Entry 7OHY (electron microscopy, 3.90 A resolution); this record covers chains 1 and O of the 26 polymer chains in the assembly.

Chain 1:
Molecule: 25S rRNA
Organism: Saccharomyces cerevisiae S288C
Sequence (3396 nucleotides; row label = number of the first residue in the row; note: 87 numbers in that range are skipped by the numbering (no residue carries them; nothing is unmodelled there); a row labelled like 990A-990Z holds insertion residues (990A, then the next letters in order)):
     1 GUUUGACCUC AAAUCAGGUA GGAGUACCCG CUGAACUUAA GCAUAUCAAU AAGCGGAGGA
    61 AAAGAAACCA ACCGGGAUUG CCUUAGUAAC GGCGAGUGAA GCGGCAAAAG CUCAAAUUUG
   121 AAAUCUGGUA CCUUCGGUGC CCGAGUUGUA AUUUGGAGAG GGCAACUUUG GGGCCGUUCC
   181 UUGUCUAUGU UCCUUGGAAC AGGACGUCAU AGAGGGUGAG AAUCCCGUGU GGCGAGGAGU
   241 GCGGUUCUUU GUAAAGUGCC UUCGAAGAGU CGAGUUGUUU GGGAAUGCAG CUCUAAGUGG
   301 GUGGUAAAUU CCAUCUAAAG CUAAAUAUUG GCGAGAGACC GAUAGCGAAC AAGUACAGUG
   361 AUGGAAAGAU GAAAAGAACU UUGAAAAGAG AGUGAAAAAG UACGUGAAAU UGUUGAAAGG
   421 GAAGGGCAUU UGAUCAGACA UGGUGUUUUG UGCCCUCUGC UCCUUGUGGG UAGGGGAAUC
   481 UCGCAUUUCA CUGGGCCAGC AUCAGUUUUG GUGGCAGGAU AAAUCCAUAG GAAUGUAGCU
   541 UGCCUCGGUA AGUAUUAUAG CCUGUGGGAA UACUGCCAGC UGGGACUGAG GACUGCGACG
   601 UAAGUCAAGG AUGCUGGCAU AAUGGUUAUA UGCCGCCCGU CUUGAAACAC GGACCAAGGA
   661 GUCUAACGUC UAUGCGAGUG UUUGGGUGUA AAACCCAUAC GCGUAAUGAA AGUGAACGUA
   721 GGUUGGGGCC UCGCAAGAGG UGCACAAUCG ACCGAUCCUG AUGUCUUCGG AUGGAUUUGA
   781 GUAAGAGCAU AGCUGUUGGG ACCCGAAAGA UGGUGAACUA UGCCUGAAUA GGGUGAAGCC
   841 AGAGGAAACU CUGGUGGAGG CUCGUAGCGG UUCUGACGUG CAAAUCGAUC GUCGAAUUUG
   901 GGUAUAGGGG CGAAAGACUA AUCGAACCAU CUAGUAGCUG GUUCCUGCCG AAGUUUCCCU
   961 CAGGAUAGCA GAAGCUCGUA UCAGUUUUAU
990A-990Z GAGGUAAAGCGAAUGAUUAGAGGUUC
991A-991Z CGGGGUCGAAAUGACCUUGACCUAUU
992A-992Z CUCAAACUUUAAAUAUGUAAGAAGUC
993A-993I CUUGUUACU
  1060 UAA
  1081 UUGAACGUGG ACAUUUGAAU GAAGAGCUUU UAGUGGGCCA UUUUUGGUAA GCAGAACUGG
  1141 CGAUGCGGGA UGAACCGAAC GUAGAGUUAA GGUGCCGGAA UACACGCUCA UCAGACACCA
  1201 CAAAAGGUGU UAGUUCAUCU AGACAGCCGG ACGGUGGCCA UGGAAGUCGG AAUCCGCUAA
  1261 GGAGUGUGUA ACAACUCACC GGCCGAAUGA ACUAGCCCUG AAAAUGGAUG GCGCUCAAGC
  1321 GUGUUACCUA UACUCUACCG UCAGGGUUGA UAUGAUGCCC UGACGAGUAG GCAGGCGUGG
  1381 AGGUCAGUGA CGAAGCCUAG ACCGUAAGGU CGGGUCGAAC GGCCUCUAGU GCAGAUCUUG
  1441 GUGGUAGUAG CAAAUAUUCA AAUGAGAACU UUGAAGACUG AAGUGGGGAA AGGUUCCACG
  1501 UCAACAGCAG UUGGACGUGG GUUAGUCGAU CCUAAGAGAU GGGGAAGCUC CGUUUCAAAG
  1561 GCCUGAUUUU AUGCAGGCCA CCAUCGAAAG GGAAUCCGGU UAAGAUUCCG GAACCUGGAU
  1621 AUGGAUUCUU CACGGUAACG UAACUGAAUG UGGAGACGUC GGCGCGAGCC CUGGGAGGAG
  1681 UUAUCUUUUC UUCUUAACAG CUUAUCACCC CGGAAUUGGU UUAUCCGGAG AUGGGGUCUU
  1741 AUGGCUGGAA GAGGCCAGCA CCUUUGCUGG CUCCGGUGCG CUUGUGACGG CCCGUGAAAA
  1801 UCCACAGGAA GGAAUAGUUU UCAUGCCAGG UCGUACUGAU AACCGCAGCA GGUCUCCAAG
  1861 GUGAACAGCC UCUAGUUGAU AGAAUAAUGU AGAUAAGGGA AGUCGGCAAA AUAGAUCCGU
  1921 AACUUCGGGA UAAGGAUUGG CUCUAAGGGU CGGGUAGUGA GGGCCUUGGU CAGACGCAGC
  1981 GGGCGUGCUU GUGGACUGCU UGGUGGGGCU UGCUCUGCUA GGCGGACUAC UUGCGUGCCU
  2041 UGUUGUAGAC GGCCUUGGUA GGUCUCUUGU AGACCGUCGC UUGCUACAAU UAACGAUCAA
  2101 CUUAGAACUG GUACGGACAA GGGGAAUCUG ACUGUCUAAU UAAAACAUAG CAUUGCGAUG
  2161 GUCAGAAAGU GAUGUUGACG CAAUGUGAUU UCUGCCCAGU GCUCUGAAUG UCAAAGUGAA
  2221 GAAAUUCAAC CAAGCGCGGG UAAACGGCGG GAGUAACUAU GACUCUCUUA AGGUAGCCAA
  2281 AUGCCUCGUC AUCUAAUUAG UGACGCGCAU GAAUGGAUUA ACGAGAUUCC CACUGUCCCU
  2341 AUCUACUAUC UAGCGAAACC ACAGCCAAGG GAACGGGCUU GGCAGAAUCA GCGGGGAAAG
  2401 AAGACCCUGU UGAGCUUGAC UCUAGUUUGA CAUUGUGAAG AGACAUAGAG GGUGUAGAAU
  2461 AAGUGGGAGC UUCGGCGCCA GUGAAAUACC ACUACCUUUA UAGUUUCUUU ACUUAUUCAA
  2521 UGAAGCGGAG CUGGAAUUCA UUUUCCACGU UCUAGCAUUC AAGGUCCCAU UCGGGGCUGA
  2581 UCCGGGUUGA AGACAUUGUC AGGUGGGGAG UUUGGCUGGG GCGGCACAUC UGUUAAACGA
  2641 UAACGCAGAU GUCCUAAGGG GGGCUCAUGG AGAACAGAAA UCUCCAGUAG AACAAAAGGG
  2701 UAAAAGCCCC CUUGAUUUUG AUUUUCAGUG UGAAUACAAA CCAUGAAAGU GUGGCCUAUC
  2761 GAUCCUUUAG UCCCUCGGAA UUUGAGGCUA GAGGUGCCAG AAAAGUUACC ACAGGGAUAA
  2821 CUGGCUUGUG GCAGUCAAGC GUUCAUAGCG ACAUUGCUUU UUGAUUCUUC GAUGUCGGCU
  2881 CUUCCUAUCA UACCGAAGCA GAAUUCGGUA AGCGUUGGAU UGUUCACCCA CUAAUAGGGA
  2941 ACGUGAGCUG GGUUUAGACC GUCGUGAGAC AGGUUAGUUU UACCCUACUG AUGAAUGUUA
  3001 CCGCAAUAGU AAUUGAACUU AGUACGAGAG GAACAGUUCA UUCGGAUAAU UGGUUUUUGC
  3061 GGCUGUCUGA UCAGGCAUUG CCGCGAAGCU ACCAUCCGCU GGAUUAUGGC UGAACGCCUC
  3121 UAAGUCAGAA UCCAUGCUAG AACGCGGUGA UUUCUUUGCU CCACACAAUA UAGAUGGAUA
  3181 CGAAUAAGGC GUCCUUGUGG CGUCGCUGAA CCAUAGCAGG CUAGCAACGG UGCACUUGGC
  3241 GGAAAGGCCU UGGGUGCUUG CUGGCGAAUU GCAAUGUCAU UUUGCGUGGG GAUAAAUCAU
  3301 UUGUAUACGA CUUAGAUGUA CAACGGGGUA UUGUAAGCAG UAGAGUAGCC UUGUUGUUAC
  3361 GAUCUGCUGA GAUUAAGCCU UUGUUGUCUG AUUUGU
Unresolved in the structure: 40-42, 165, 306-309, 462-470, 709-711, 761-769, 780, 818-924, 937, 990A-990Z, 991A-991Z, 992A-992Z, 993A-993I, 1081-1096, 1197-1200, 1301-1308, 1352, 1452-2351, 2373, 2394-2829, 2837-2847, 2859-2889, 2912-2982, 3078-3079, 3377

Chain O:
Protein: 60S ribosomal protein L16-A
Organism: Saccharomyces cerevisiae (strain ATCC 204508 / S288c)
UniProtKB: P26784 (RL16A_YEAST); numbering as in UniProt (aligned over 1-199)
Amino-acid sequence (199 residues; each row starts with the number of its first residue):
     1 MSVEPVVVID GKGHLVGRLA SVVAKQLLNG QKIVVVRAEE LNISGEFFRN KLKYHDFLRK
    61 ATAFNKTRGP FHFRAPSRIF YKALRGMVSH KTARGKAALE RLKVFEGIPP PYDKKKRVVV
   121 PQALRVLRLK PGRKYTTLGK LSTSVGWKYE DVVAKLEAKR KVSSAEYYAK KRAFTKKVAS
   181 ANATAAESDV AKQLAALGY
Unresolved in the structure: 1-2
Swiss-Prot annotation at these positions:
  - modified residue: Ser2 (N-acetylserine)
  - cross-link: Lys177 (Glycyl lysine isopeptide (Lys-Gly) (interchain with G-Cter in ubiquitin))

How chain 1 and chain O interact:
Contacting residue pairs (142):
  G421(1) - Arg68(O)  hydrogen bond to the base
  U631(1) - Ala93(O)  phosphate contact
  G632(1) - Ala93(O)  phosphate contact
  G632(1) - Arg94(O)  hydrogen bond to the phosphate
  G1174(1) - Ser21(O)  hydrogen bond to the sugar
  G1174(1) - Met87(O)  hydrogen bond to the base
  C1175(1) - Ser21(O)  sugar contact
  C1175(1) - Leu28(O)  phosphate contact
  C1175(1) - Met87(O)  hydrogen bond to the sugar
  C1176(1) - Leu28(O)  phosphate contact
  C1176(1) - Met87(O)  sugar contact
  C1176(1) - Ser89(O)  hydrogen bond to the sugar
  G1177(1) - Ser89(O)  phosphate contact
  G1178(1) - Lys25(O)  salt bridge to the phosphate
  U1181(1) - Arg18(O)  base contact
  U1181(1) - Ser21(O)  hydrogen bond to the base
  U1181(1) - Gln122(O)  base contact
  C1189(1) - Arg49(O)  hydrogen bond to the base
  C1189(1) - Arg133(O)  base contact
  A1190(1) - Arg49(O)  base contact
  U1191(1) - Phe48(O)  base contact
  U1191(1) - Arg49(O)  salt bridge to the phosphate
  U1191(1) - Leu52(O)  sugar contact
  C1192(1) - Asp56(O)  sugar contact
  G1311(1) - Gly86(O)  hydrogen bond to the base
  G1311(1) - Met87(O)  base contact
  C1312(1) - Ala83(O)  hydrogen bond to the sugar
  C1312(1) - Gly86(O)  sugar contact
  C1312(1) - Met87(O)  base contact
  G1313(1) - Val16(O)  phosphate contact
  G1313(1) - Gly17(O)  phosphate contact
  G1313(1) - Lys82(O)  salt bridge to the phosphate
  G1313(1) - Met87(O)  sugar contact
  C1314(1) - Val16(O)  phosphate contact
  C1314(1) - Gly17(O)  hydrogen bond to the phosphate
  C1314(1) - Arg18(O)  phosphate contact
  C1314(1) - Ile43(O)  phosphate contact
  C1314(1) - Ser44(O)  phosphate contact
  C1314(1) - Lys53(O)  base contact
  U1315(1) - Leu15(O)  phosphate contact
  U1315(1) - Arg18(O)  salt bridge to the phosphate
  U1315(1) - Ser44(O)  hydrogen bond to the phosphate
  U1315(1) - Arg49(O)  base contact
  U1315(1) - Leu129(O)  phosphate contact
  U1315(1) - Arg133(O)  hydrogen bond to the sugar
  C1316(1) - Leu127(O)  base contact
  C1316(1) - Arg128(O)  phosphate contact
  C1316(1) - Leu129(O)  phosphate contact
  C1316(1) - Lys130(O)  hydrogen bond to the phosphate
  C1316(1) - Arg133(O)  salt bridge to the phosphate
  A1317(1) - Arg128(O)  hydrogen bond to the phosphate
  A1318(1) - Gly17(O)  base contact
  A1318(1) - Arg18(O)  hydrogen bond to the base
  A1318(1) - Arg128(O)  salt bridge to the phosphate
  C2365(1) - Arg68(O)  hydrogen bond to the base
  C2366(1) - Phe64(O)  sugar contact
  G2381(1) - Lys91(O)  base contact
  G2382(1) - Arg68(O)  base contact
  G2382(1) - Gly69(O)  sugar contact
  G2382(1) - Pro70(O)  sugar contact
  G2382(1) - His90(O)  salt bridge to the phosphate
  G2382(1) - Lys91(O)  base contact
  C2383(1) - Arg68(O)  sugar contact
  C2383(1) - Gly69(O)  phosphate contact
  C2383(1) - Pro70(O)  phosphate contact
  C2383(1) - Phe71(O)  phosphate contact
  C2383(1) - Arg85(O)  salt bridge to the phosphate
  C2383(1) - Lys91(O)  base contact
  A2384(1) - Arg68(O)  sugar contact
  U2986(1) - Phe64(O)  base contact
  A3005(1) - Tyr149(O)  sugar contact
  A3006(1) - Phe73(O)  sugar contact
  A3006(1) - Lys148(O)  salt bridge to the phosphate
  A3006(1) - Tyr149(O)  hydrogen bond to the phosphate
  U3007(1) - Phe71(O)  sugar contact
  U3007(1) - His72(O)  phosphate contact
  U3007(1) - Phe73(O)  phosphate contact
  U3007(1) - Arg74(O)  salt bridge to the phosphate
  A3008(1) - Phe71(O)  phosphate contact
  A3008(1) - His72(O)  salt bridge to the phosphate
  A3008(1) - Arg74(O)  salt bridge to the phosphate
  A3123(1) - Lys134(O)  hydrogen bond to the phosphate
  G3124(1) - Lys134(O)  salt bridge to the phosphate
  C3132(1) - His55(O)  sugar contact
  C3133(1) - Ser144(O)  hydrogen bond to the sugar
  C3133(1) - Val145(O)  phosphate contact
  C3133(1) - Gly146(O)  phosphate contact
  A3134(1) - Arg74(O)  salt bridge to the phosphate
  A3134(1) - Val145(O)  phosphate contact
  A3134(1) - Gly146(O)  phosphate contact
  A3172(1) - Ala93(O)  base contact
  A3172(1) - Arg94(O)  base contact
  A3172(1) - Ala97(O)  sugar contact
  A3172(1) - Arg101(O)  hydrogen bond to the sugar
  G3173(1) - Lys32(O)  phosphate contact
  G3173(1) - Arg101(O)  salt bridge to the phosphate
  A3178(1) - Glu4(O)  hydrogen bond to the sugar
  A3178(1) - Pro5(O)  sugar contact
  A3178(1) - Val6(O)  sugar contact
  A3178(1) - Val8(O)  base contact
  A3178(1) - Tyr112(O)  base contact
  A3178(1) - Lys115(O)  base contact
  A3180(1) - Asp113(O)  base contact
  A3180(1) - Lys114(O)  base contact
  A3180(1) - Lys115(O)  sugar contact
  A3180(1) - Lys116(O)  sugar contact
  A3180(1) - Arg117(O)  hydrogen bond to the sugar
  A3180(1) - Tyr167(O)  stacking on the base
  A3180(1) - Lys171(O)  salt bridge to the phosphate
  C3181(1) - Arg117(O)  phosphate contact
  C3181(1) - Ser164(O)  hydrogen bond to the sugar
  C3181(1) - Tyr167(O)  phosphate contact
  C3181(1) - Tyr168(O)  stacking on the base
  C3181(1) - Lys171(O)  salt bridge to the phosphate
  G3182(1) - Arg37(O)  phosphate contact
  G3182(1) - Arg117(O)  salt bridge to the phosphate
  G3182(1) - Arg160(O)  salt bridge to the phosphate
  G3182(1) - Lys161(O)  phosphate contact
  A3183(1) - Lys12(O)  salt bridge to the phosphate
  A3183(1) - Arg37(O)  salt bridge to the phosphate
  A3183(1) - Lys161(O)  salt bridge to the phosphate
  A3184(1) - Lys12(O)  salt bridge to the phosphate
  U3185(1) - Arg125(O)  salt bridge to the phosphate
  U3185(1) - Val126(O)  sugar contact
  G3189(1) - Tyr168(O)  phosphate contact
  C3190(1) - Tyr168(O)  hydrogen bond to the phosphate
  C3190(1) - Arg172(O)  salt bridge to the phosphate
  G3191(1) - Lys176(O)  phosphate contact
  U3192(1) - Lys176(O)  salt bridge to the phosphate
  U3207(1) - Pro121(O)  base contact
  G3208(1) - Lys116(O)  base contact
  G3242(1) - Lys159(O)  salt bridge to the phosphate
  A3243(1) - Glu106(O)  base contact
  A3243(1) - Gly107(O)  base contact
  A3243(1) - Ile108(O)  hydrogen bond to the base
  A3243(1) - Pro109(O)  base contact
  A3243(1) - Pro110(O)  base contact
  A3243(1) - Leu156(O)  base contact
  A3243(1) - Glu157(O)  hydrogen bond to the base
  A3243(1) - Lys159(O)  salt bridge to the phosphate
  A3244(1) - Phe105(O)  base contact
  A3244(1) - Pro110(O)  hydrogen bond to the sugar
Other interface residues (no listed pair), chain 1 (62 interface residues in all): A1179, C2988, G3009, U3135, U3179, A3245, G3246
Other interface residues (no listed pair), chain O (93 interface residues in all): Val22, Ala24, Lys51, Thr62, Asn65, Lys66, Thr67, Arg78, Thr92, Lys96, Pro111, Thr143, Ala165

Overview:
Chain 1 and chain O form an interface of 62 and 93 residues respectively; the contacts include 28 hydrogen
bonds, 28 salt bridges and 2 aromatic stacking contacts. Polar pairs include G421(1)-Arg68(O),
G1174(1)-Met87(O) and U1181(1)-Ser21(O).
Chain 1 is 25S rRNA (Saccharomyces cerevisiae S288C) and chain O is 60S ribosomal protein L16-A (Saccharomyces
cerevisiae (strain ATCC 204508 / S288c)); the structure, Nog1-TAP associated immature ribosomal particles from
S. cerevisiae after rpL34 expression shut down, population B, was determined by electron microscopy together
with 7OF1 and 7OHU from the same study.
